Entry 7MSZ (electron microscopy, 3.10 A resolution); this record covers chains a and d of the 55 polymer chains in the assembly.

Chain a:
Molecule: 16S rRNA
Organism: Mycobacterium tuberculosis H37Rv
Sequence (1537 nucleotides; row label = number of the first residue in the row):
     1 UUUUGUUUGG AGAGUUUGAU CCUGGCUCAG GACGAACGCU GGCGGCGUGC UUAACACAUG
    61 CAAGUCGAAC GGAAAGGUCU CUUCGGAGAU ACUCGAGUGG CGAACGGGUG AGUAACACGU
   121 GGGUGAUCUG CCCUGCACUU CGGGAUAAGC CUGGGAAACU GGGUCUAAUA CCGGAUAGGA
   181 CCACGGGAUG CAUGUCUUGU GGUGGAAAGC GCUUUAGCGG UGUGGGAUGA GCCCGCGGCC
   241 UAUCAGCUUG UUGGUGGGGU GACGGCCUAC CAAGGCGACG ACGGGUAGCC GGCCUGAGAG
   301 GGUGUCCGGC CACACUGGGA CUGAGAUACG GCCCAGACUC CUACGGGAGG CAGCAGUGGG
   361 GAAUAUUGCA CAAUGGGCGC AAGCCUGAUG CAGCGACGCC GCGUGGGGGA UGACGGCCUU
   421 CGGGUUGUAA ACCUCUUUCA CCAUCGACGA AGGUCCGGGU UCUCUCGGAU UGACGGUAGG
   481 UGGAGAAGAA GCACCGGCCA ACUACGUGCC AGCAGCCXCG GUAAUACGUA GGGUGCGAGC
   541 GUUGUCCGGA AUUACUGGGC GUAAAGAGCU CGUAGGUGGU UUGUCGCGUU GUUCGUGAAA
   601 UCUCACGGCU UAACUGUGAG CGUGCGGGCG AUACGGGCAG ACUAGAGUAC UGCAGGGGAG
   661 ACUGGAAUUC CUGGUGUAGC GGUGGAAUGC GCAGAUAUCA GGAGGAACAC CGGUGGCGAA
   721 GGCGGGUCUC UGGGCAGUAA CUGACGCUGA GGAGCGAAAG CGUGGGGAGC GAACAGGAUU
   781 AGAUACCCUG GUAGUCCACG CCGUAAACGG UGGGUACUAG GUGUGGGUUU CCUUCCUUGG
   841 GAUCCGUGCC GUAGCUAACG CAUUAAGUAC CCCGCCUGGG GAGUACGGCC GCAAGGCUAA
   901 AACUCAAAGG AAUUGACGGG GGCCCGCACA AGCGGCGGAG CAUGUGGAUU AAUUCGAUGX
   961 AACGCGAAGA ACCUUACCUG GGUUUGACAU GCACAGGACG CGUCUAGAGA UAGGCGUUCC
  1021 CUUGUGGCCU GUGUGCAGGU GGUGCAUGGC UGUCGUCAGC UCGUGUCGUG AGAUGUUGGG
  1081 UUAAGUCCCG CAACGAGCGC AACCCUUGUC UCAUGUUGCC AGCACGUAAU GGUGGGGACU
  1141 CGUGAGAGAC UGCCGGGGUC AACUCGGAGG AAGGUGGGGA UGACGUCAAG UCAUCAUGCC
  1201 CCUUAUGUCC AGGGCUUCAC ACAUGCUACA AUGGCCGGUA CAAAGGGCUG CGAUGCCGCG
  1261 AGGUUAAGCG AAUCCUUAAA AGCCGGUCUC AGUUCGGAUC GGGGUCUGCA ACUCGACCCC
  1321 GUGAAGUCGG AGUCGCUAGU AAUCGCAGAU CAGCAACGCU GCGGUGAAUA CGUUCCCGGG
  1381 CCUUGUACAC ACCGCCCGUC ACGUCAUGAA AGUCGGUAAC ACCCGAAGCC AGUGGCCUAA
  1441 CCCUCGGGAG GGAGCUGUCG AAGGUGGGAU CGGCGAUUGG GACGAAGUCG UAACAAGGUA
  1501 GCCGUACCGG AAGGUGCGGC UGGAUCACCU CCUUUCU
Not modelled in the structure: 1-7, 1527-1537
Modified positions: G7M (N7-methyl-guanosine-5'-monophosphate) at position 518, 2MG (2N-methylguanosine-5'-monophosphate) at position 959, 5MC (5-methylcytidine-5'-monophosphate) at position 960, 4OC (4n,o2'-methylcytidine-5'-monophosphate) at position 1395, UR3 (3-methyluridine-5'-monophoshate) at position 1491, MA6 (6N-dimethyladenosine-5'-monophoshate) at position 1511, MA6 (6N-dimethyladenosine-5'-monophoshate) at position 1512
Metal / ion sites: Mg2+ site 1 near G24 (its only coordinating residue here); Mg2+ site 2: U51, G110; Mg2+ site 3 near A56 (its only coordinating residue here); Mg2+ site 4 near G95 (its only coordinating residue here); Mg2+ site 5 near A104 (its only coordinating residue here); Mg2+ site 6 near C105 (its only coordinating residue here); Mg2+ site 7: A111, G112, G288; Mg2+ site 8 near A167 (its only coordinating residue here); Mg2+ site 9 near G205 (its only coordinating residue here); Mg2+ site 10 near G250 (its only coordinating residue here); Mg2+ site 11: G298, G549; Mg2+ site 12 near C306 (its only coordinating residue here); 52 more Mg2+ sites not listed

Chain d:
Protein: 30S ribosomal protein S4
Organism: Mycobacterium tuberculosis (strain ATCC 25618 / H37Rv)
UniProt: P9WH35 (RS4_MYCTU); numbering as in UniProt (aligned over 1-201)
Sequence (201 residues; numbered 1 to 201; the number before each row is that of its first residue):
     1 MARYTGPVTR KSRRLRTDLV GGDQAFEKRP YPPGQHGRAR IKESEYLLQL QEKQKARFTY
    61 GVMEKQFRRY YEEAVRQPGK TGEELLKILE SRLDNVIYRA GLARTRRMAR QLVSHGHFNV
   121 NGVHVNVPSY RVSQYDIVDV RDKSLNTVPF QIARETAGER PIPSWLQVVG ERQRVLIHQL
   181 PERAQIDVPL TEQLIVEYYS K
Not modelled in the structure: 1

Chain a / chain d interface:
Pairs across the interface - 99 pairs, chain a then chain d:
  A11(a) with Glu197(d), hydrogen bond to the base; Ser200(d), base contact; Lys201(d), base contact
  C400(a) with Lys65(d), salt bridge to the phosphate; Arg69(d), salt bridge to the phosphate
  G401(a) with Gln66(d), phosphate contact; Arg69(d), phosphate contact; Ser129(d), phosphate contact
  C402(a) with Gln66(d), phosphate contact; Pro128(d), phosphate contact; Ser129(d), hydrogen bond to the phosphate
  G403(a) with Ala2(d), hydrogen bond to the base; Arg3(d), phosphate contact; Arg110(d), salt bridge to the phosphate; Ser114(d), hydrogen bond to the phosphate; Pro128(d), phosphate contact
  U404(a) with Ala2(d), hydrogen bond to the base; Arg3(d), salt bridge to the phosphate
  G405(a) with Arg3(d), sugar contact; Gln111(d), hydrogen bond to the base
  G406(a) with Arg107(d), salt bridge to the phosphate; Met108(d), hydrogen bond to the phosphate; Gln111(d), hydrogen bond to the sugar
  G407(a) with Arg104(d), hydrogen bond to the phosphate; Thr105(d), hydrogen bond to the phosphate; Arg107(d), phosphate contact
  G408(a) with Arg104(d), salt bridge to the phosphate
  G412(a) with Lys28(d), hydrogen bond to the base; Arg29(d), base contact
  C418(a) with Gln35(d), hydrogen bond to the sugar
  U425(a) with Arg29(d), salt bridge to the phosphate; Tyr31(d), hydrogen bond to the phosphate; Gly34(d), phosphate contact; Gln35(d), sugar contact
  U426(a) with Arg13(d), salt bridge to the phosphate; Arg29(d), salt bridge to the phosphate; Pro33(d), phosphate contact; Gly34(d), hydrogen bond to the phosphate
  G427(a) with Pro7(d), phosphate contact; Arg10(d), salt bridge to the phosphate; Arg29(d), hydrogen bond to the sugar
  U428(a) with Thr9(d), phosphate contact; Arg13(d), salt bridge to the phosphate; Ala25(d), phosphate contact; Arg29(d), salt bridge to the phosphate
  A429(a) with Pro7(d), phosphate contact; Val8(d), hydrogen bond to the phosphate; Thr9(d), hydrogen bond to the phosphate
  C435(a) with Val148(d), phosphate contact
  U436(a) with His115(d), sugar contact; His117(d), hydrogen bond to the sugar; Val148(d), phosphate contact; Pro149(d), sugar contact
  U437(a) with His115(d), sugar contact; His117(d), salt bridge to the phosphate
  U438(a) with Ser114(d), hydrogen bond to the sugar; His115(d), hydrogen bond to the sugar; Asn126(d), hydrogen bond to the sugar
  C439(a) with Asn126(d), phosphate contact
  G482(a) with Lys143(d), salt bridge to the phosphate
  A490(a) with Ala2(d), base contact
  C498(a) with Lys42(d), salt bridge to the phosphate
  C499(a) with Tyr46(d), sugar contact
  A500(a) with Ser44(d), phosphate contact; Tyr46(d), phosphate contact; Leu47(d), sugar contact
  A501(a) with Leu47(d), phosphate contact
  C502(a) with His36(d), hydrogen bond to the phosphate
  U503(a) with His36(d), hydrogen bond to the sugar
  G531(a) with Gln35(d), hydrogen bond to the base
  G532(a) with Gly34(d), phosphate contact; Gln35(d), hydrogen bond to the sugar
  G533(a) with Arg10(d), salt bridge to the phosphate; Arg14(d), hydrogen bond to the phosphate; Gly34(d), phosphate contact
  U534(a) with Arg10(d), salt bridge to the phosphate; Arg14(d), salt bridge to the phosphate
  G535(a) with Lys11(d), salt bridge to the phosphate; Leu50(d), phosphate contact; Gln54(d), hydrogen bond to the phosphate
  C536(a) with Lys53(d), salt bridge to the phosphate; Gln54(d), hydrogen bond to the phosphate; Arg57(d), salt bridge to the phosphate; Glu64(d), sugar contact
  G537(a) with Tyr4(d), base contact; Arg57(d), salt bridge to the phosphate; Met63(d), base contact; Glu64(d), hydrogen bond to the phosphate; Lys65(d), hydrogen bond to the phosphate
  A538(a) with Ala2(d), phosphate contact
  C604(a) with Arg76(d), salt bridge to the phosphate
  U610(a) with His124(d), sugar contact; Val125(d), base contact; Asn126(d), hydrogen bond to the base; Val127(d), base contact
  U611(a) with Val127(d), base contact; Ser129(d), base contact; Tyr130(d), sugar contact
  A613(a) with Arg69(d), sugar contact
Also at the interface, not in a pair above, chain a (50 interface residues in all): G31, C399, A410, G424, G480, U481, A486, U603
Also at the interface, not in a pair above, chain d (59 interface residues in all): Thr5, Gln24, Ile41, Arg68, Arg131

In short:
50 residues of chain a and 59 residues of chain d are in contact, with 31 hydrogen bonds and 23 salt bridges.
Polar contacts include A11(a)-Glu197(d), G403(a)-Ala2(d) and U404(a)-Ala2(d). U51(a) and G110(a) coordinate
Mg2+ site 2.
Chain a is 16S rRNA (Mycobacterium tuberculosis H37Rv) and chain d is 30S ribosomal protein S4 (Mycobacterium
tuberculosis (strain ATCC 25618 / H37Rv)); the structure, Mtb 70SIC in complex with MtbEttA at Trans_R1 state,
was determined by electron microscopy (same publication as 7MSC, 7MSH, 7MSM, 7MT2, 7MT3 and 7MT7).
